Entry 3MR6 (X-ray diffraction, 1.90 A resolution); this record covers chains A and T of the 3 polymer chains in the assembly.

# Chain A
Molecule: DNA polymerase eta
Source organism: Homo sapiens
Notes: EC 2.7.7.7; fragment: catalytic core (1-432)
Reference sequence: Q9Y253 (POLH_HUMAN); residues 1-432 here = UniProt positions 1-432
Amino-acid sequence (435 residues; each row starts with the number of its first residue; numbers below 1 keep their minus sign (Gly-2 is residue -2)):
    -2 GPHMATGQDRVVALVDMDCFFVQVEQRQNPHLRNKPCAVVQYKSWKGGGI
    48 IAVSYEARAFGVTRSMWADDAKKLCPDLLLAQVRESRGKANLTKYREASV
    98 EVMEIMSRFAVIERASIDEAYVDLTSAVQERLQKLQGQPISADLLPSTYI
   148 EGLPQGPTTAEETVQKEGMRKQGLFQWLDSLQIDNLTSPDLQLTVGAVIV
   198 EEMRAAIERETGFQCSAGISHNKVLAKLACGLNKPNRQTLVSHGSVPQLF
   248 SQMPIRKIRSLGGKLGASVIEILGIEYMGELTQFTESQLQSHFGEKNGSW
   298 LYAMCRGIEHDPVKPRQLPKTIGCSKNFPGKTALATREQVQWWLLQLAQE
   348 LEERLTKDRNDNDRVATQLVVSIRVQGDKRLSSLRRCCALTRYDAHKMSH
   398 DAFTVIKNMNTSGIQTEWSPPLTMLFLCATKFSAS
Disordered / not traced: 155-160, 411-412
Differences from the reference sequence: expression tag (-2 to 0); engineered mutation Met406 (Cys in Q9Y253)
UniProt features mapped onto this chain:
  - binding site (Mg(2+)): Asp13, Met14, Asp115, Glu116
  - binding site (Mn(2+)): Asp13, Met14, Asp115, Glu116
  - binding site (a 2'-deoxyribonucleoside 5'-triphosphate): Arg61
Metal / ion sites: Mg2+ site 1: Asp13, Met14, Asp115 (together with XG4); Mg2+ site 2: Asp13, Asp115, Glu116 (together with XG4) (shared with 1 residue of chain P)
Ligand contacts:
  - XG4 (2'-deoxy-5'-O-[(R)-hydroxy{[(R)-hydroxy(phosphonooxy)phosphoryl]amino}phosphoryl]guanosine), molecule 1: Asp13, Met14, Asp15, Cys16, Phe17, Phe18, Gln38, Ile48, Ala49, Tyr52, Arg55, Arg61, Ile114, Asp115, Glu116, Lys231
  - XG4, molecule 2: Arg256, Ser257, Leu262, Lys293, Asn294, Trp297, Glu306, Asp308
From the paper describing this entry:
  - binding site for the 12-nt DNA strand (chain T): Gln38, Pro316 to Asn324, Leu378, Phe423
  - binding site for XG4: Arg61
  - mutagenesis - Q38A: decreased catalytic activity on CPD
  - mutagenesis - R61A: decreased catalytic activity
  - disease-associated variants - A117P, T122P: decreased catalytic activity (proposed by the authors, not directly observed)
  - disease-associated variants - F290S, G295R: decreased stability (proposed by the authors, not directly observed)

# Chain T
Molecule: 12-nt DNA strand
Notes: fragment: DNA template
Sequence (12 nucleotides; each row starts with the number of its first residue):
     1 CATCAXACGAGC
Disordered / not traced: 1
Modified positions: TTD (cis-syn cyclobutane thymine dimer) at position 6
Ligand contacts: XG4 (2'-deoxy-5'-O-[(R)-hydroxy{[(R)-hydroxy(phosphonooxy)phosphoryl]amino}phosphoryl]guanosine): DT3, DC4, DA5

# Interface between chain A and chain T
Residue-residue contacts - 36 pairs, chain A then chain T:
  Gln38(A) - DT3(T)  hydrogen bond to the base
  Gln38(A) - DC4(T)  hydrogen bond to the base
  Tyr39(A) - DT3(T)  base contact
  Tyr39(A) - DC4(T)  phosphate contact
  Tyr39(A) - DA5(T)  hydrogen bond to the phosphate
  Trp42(A) - DA2(T)  stacking on the base
  Gly46(A) - DT3(T)  base contact
  Ile48(A) - DT3(T)  base contact
  Arg61(A) - DT3(T)  hydrogen bond to the base
  Ser62(A) - DT3(T)  base contact
  Trp64(A) - DA2(T)  phosphate contact
  Trp64(A) - DT3(T)  sugar contact
  Lys86(A) - TTD_6(T)  salt bridge to the phosphate
  Leu89(A) - DA5(T)  phosphate contact
  Leu89(A) - TTD_6(T)  phosphate contact
  Arg93(A) - TTD_6(T)  salt bridge to the phosphate
  Lys293(A) - DA10(T)  salt bridge to the phosphate
  Lys311(A) - DC8(T)  salt bridge to the phosphate
  Arg313(A) - DA7(T)  salt bridge to the phosphate
  Pro316(A) - DA7(T)  phosphate contact
  Lys317(A) - DA7(T)  hydrogen bond to the phosphate
  Lys317(A) - DC8(T)  salt bridge to the phosphate
  Thr318(A) - TTD_6(T)  sugar contact
  Thr318(A) - DA7(T)  hydrogen bond to the phosphate
  Ile319(A) - TTD_6(T)  base contact
  Gly320(A) - TTD_6(T)  base contact
  Cys321(A) - TTD_6(T)  phosphate contact
  Ser322(A) - DA5(T)  sugar contact
  Ser322(A) - TTD_6(T)  hydrogen bond to the phosphate
  Lys323(A) - DA5(T)  phosphate contact
  Asn324(A) - DC4(T)  sugar contact
  Asn324(A) - DA5(T)  hydrogen bond to the phosphate
  Pro326(A) - DA2(T)  phosphate contact
  Pro326(A) - DC4(T)  phosphate contact
  Arg351(A) - TTD_6(T)  salt bridge to the phosphate
  Phe423(A) - TTD_6(T)  base contact
Other interface residues (no listed pair), chain A (31 interface residues in all): Ile47, Ala87, Gly327, Glu347, Leu378
Other interface residues (no listed pair), chain T (9 interface residues in all): DG9

# In short
31 residues of chain A and 9 residues of chain T are in contact; the contacts include 8 hydrogen bonds, 7 salt
bridges and 1 aromatic stacking contact. Polar pairs include Gln38(A)-DT3(T), Gln38(A)-DC4(T) and
Arg61(A)-DT3(T). The paper reports a binding site for the 12-nt DNA strand (chain T) at Gln38(A), Pro316(A)
and Leu378(A) among others; R61A, A117P and T122P of chain A reduce catalytic activity; 6 substitutions were
tested in all.
Here chain A is DNA polymerase eta (Homo sapiens) and chain T is a 12-nt DNA strand. Entry 3MR6 (Human DNA
polymerase eta - DNA ternary complex with a CPD 2bp upstream of the active ...) was determined by X-ray
diffraction together with 3SI8, 3MR2, 3MR3 and 3MR5 from the same study.
